7LFJ - chains A and C of the 3 polymer chains in the assembly; structure by X-ray diffraction, 1.70 A resolution.

Chain A:
Molecule: Histocompatibility 2, M region locus 3
From: Mus musculus
Notes: engineered mutation(s): G299 deletion
UniProtKB: Q31093 (Q31093_MOUSE); aligned to UniProt positions 25-300 over residues 1-276 (the alignment contains insertions or deletions, so no single offset holds)
Amino-acid sequence (282 residues; row label = number of the first residue in the row):
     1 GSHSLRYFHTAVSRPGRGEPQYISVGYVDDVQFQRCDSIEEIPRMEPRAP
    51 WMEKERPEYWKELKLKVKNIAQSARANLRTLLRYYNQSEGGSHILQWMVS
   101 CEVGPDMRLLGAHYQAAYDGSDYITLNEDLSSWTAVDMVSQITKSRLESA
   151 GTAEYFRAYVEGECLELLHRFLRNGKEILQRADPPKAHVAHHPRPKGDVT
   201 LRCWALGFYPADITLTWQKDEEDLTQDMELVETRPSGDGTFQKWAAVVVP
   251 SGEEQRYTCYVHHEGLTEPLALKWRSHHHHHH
Disordered / not traced: 277-282
Cystine bridges: Cys101-Cys164, Cys203-Cys259
Glycans and other covalent adducts: N-acetylglucosamine (NAG) linked to Asn86
Construct notes: expression tag (277-282)
Ion coordination: Na+: Ala150, Thr152 (shared with 1 residue of chain D)

Chain C:
Molecule: Heptapeptide from NADH-ubiquinone oxidoreductase chain 1
Notes: EC 7.1.1.2; fragment: First seven amino-terminal residues
UniProtKB: P03888 (NU1M_MOUSE); numbering as in UniProt (aligned over 1-7)
Amino-acid sequence (7 residues; row label = number of the first residue in the row):
     1 MFFINAL
Modified / non-standard residues: Met1 (N-formylmethionine; FME)
Construct notes: engineered mutation Ala6 (Ile in P03888)

Chain A / chain C interface:
Residue-residue contacts (31):
  Tyr7(A) with Met1(C)
  His9(A) with Met1(C)
  Tyr22(A) with Met1(C)
  Ser24(A) with Met1(C)
  Leu63(A) with Met1(C)
  Lys66(A) with Met1(C)
  Val67(A) with Met1(C)
  Ile70(A) with Met1(C)
  Ser73(A) with Phe3(C)
  Ala74(A) with Phe3(C)
  Asn77(A) with Phe3(C); Asn5(C), hydrogen bond; Ala6(C), hydrogen bond (side chain-backbone); Leu7(C)
  Thr80(A) with Leu7(C)
  Tyr84(A) with Leu7(C), hydrophobic
  Trp97(A) with Phe2(C), hydrogen bond (side chain-backbone); Phe3(C)
  Val99(A) with Met1(C); Phe2(C)
  Tyr114(A) with Phe3(C); Ile4(C), hydrogen bond (side chain-backbone)
  Trp133(A) with Ile4(C), hydrophobic
  Thr143(A) with Ala6(C), hydrogen bond (side chain-backbone); Leu7(C)
  Arg146(A) with Leu7(C), hydrogen bond (side chain-backbone)
  Leu147(A) with Ile4(C), hydrophobic
  Tyr155(A) with Phe2(C)
  Phe156(A) with Phe2(C), hydrophobic
  Tyr159(A) with Met1(C), hydrogen bond (side chain-backbone); Phe2(C), hydrophobic
Other interface residues (no listed pair), chain A (32 interface residues in all): Gln34, Cys36, Leu81, Leu95, Tyr123, Val139, Ile142, Thr152, Glu163

Overview:
32 residues of chain A and 7 residues of chain C are in contact, with 7 hydrogen bonds. Among the polar pairs
are Asn77(A)-Asn5(C), Asn77(A)-Ala6(C) and Trp97(A)-Phe2(C). Covalently linked N-acetylglucosamine: at
Asn86(A). Ala150(A) and Thr152(A) coordinate Na+.
Chain A is Histocompatibility 2, M region locus 3 (Mus musculus) and chain C is Heptapeptide from
NADH-ubiquinone oxidoreductase chain 1; the structure, MODEL OF MHC CLASS Ib H2-M3 WITH MOUSE ND1 N-TERMINAL
HEPTAPEPTIDE, ALA MUTANT, REFINED AT 1.70 ..., was determined by X-ray diffraction (same publication as 7LFI,
7LFK, 7LFL and 7LFM).
